Entry 3WE3 (X-ray diffraction, 2.90 A resolution); this record covers chain A.

== Chain A ==
Protein: Bloom syndrome protein
Organism: Homo sapiens
Notes: EC 3.6.4.12; fragment: RecQ C-terminal (RQC) domain
UniProt: P54132 (BLM_HUMAN); residue numbers follow UniProt; this construct covers 1068-1209
Chain sequence (147 residues; row label = number of the first residue in the row):
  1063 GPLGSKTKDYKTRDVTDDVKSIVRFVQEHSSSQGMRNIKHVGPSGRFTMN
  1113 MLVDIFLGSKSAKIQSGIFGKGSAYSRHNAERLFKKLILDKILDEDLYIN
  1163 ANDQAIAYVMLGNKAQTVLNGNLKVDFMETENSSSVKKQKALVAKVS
Not modelled in the structure: 1063-1073, 1195-1209
Sequence notes: expression tag (1063-1067)
UniProt features mapped onto this chain:
  - region (3' overhang DNA-binding): T1110 to N1112, S1121 to K1125, Y1160 to Q1166
  - site: T1110 (3' overhang DNA-binding)
  - modified residue: S1197 (Phosphoserine)
  - cross-link (Glycyl lysine isopeptide (Lys-Gly)): K1125 (interchain with G-Cter in SUMO2), K1199 (interchain with G-Cter in SUMO2), K1207 (interchain with G-Cter in SUMO2)
  - mutagenesis: S1094 to V1103 (Decreased DNA Holliday junction binding), S1121 (S1121A: Decreased slightly DNA Holliday junction binding), K1125 (K1125A: Decreased DNA Holliday junction binding), R1139 (R1139A: Decreased strongly DNA Holliday junction binding), N1164 (N1164A: Reduced strongly DNA helicase activity)
Reported in the primary citation:
  - mutagenesis - S1121A, K1125A, R1139A: decreased binding to HJ

== Summary ==
UniProt lists 14 mutagenesis sites. From the paper: S1121A, K1125A and R1139A reduce binding to HJ.
Chain A is Bloom syndrome protein (Homo sapiens); the structure, Structure of BLM RQC domain bound to an
arsenate ion, was determined by X-ray diffraction, deposited together with 3WE2.
